PDB entry 5GTC | X-ray diffraction, 2.70 A resolution | chains F and I of the 11 polymer chains in the assembly

Chain F:
Protein: Histone H4
Organism: Homo sapiens
UniProtKB: P62805 (H4_HUMAN); residues 0-102 here correspond to UniProt positions 1-103 (UniProt number = residue number + 1)
Chain sequence (106 residues; numbered -3 to 102; the number before each row is that of its first residue; numbers below 1 keep their minus sign (Gly-3 is residue -3)):
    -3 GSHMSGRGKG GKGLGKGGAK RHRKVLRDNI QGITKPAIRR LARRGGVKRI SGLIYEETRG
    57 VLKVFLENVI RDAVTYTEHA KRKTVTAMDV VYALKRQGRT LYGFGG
Not modelled in the structure: -3 to 16
Sequence notes: expression tag (-3 to -1)
UniProt features mapped onto this chain:
  - DNA-binding region: Lys16 to Lys20
  - modified residue: Ser1 (N-acetylserine), Arg3 (Asymmetric dimethylarginine), Lys5 (N6-(2-hydroxyisobutyryl)lysine), Lys8 (N6-(2-hydroxyisobutyryl)lysine), Lys12 (N6-(2-hydroxyisobutyryl)lysine), Lys16 (N6-(2-hydroxyisobutyryl)lysine), Lys20 (N6,N6,N6-trimethyllysine), Lys31 (N6-(2-hydroxyisobutyryl)lysine), Lys44 (N6-(2-hydroxyisobutyryl)lysine), Ser47 (Phosphoserine), Tyr51 (Phosphotyrosine), Lys59 (N6-(2-hydroxyisobutyryl)lysine), Lys77 (N6-(2-hydroxyisobutyryl)lysine), Lys79 (N6-(2-hydroxyisobutyryl)lysine), Thr80 (Phosphothreonine), Tyr88 (Phosphotyrosine), Lys91 (N6-(2-hydroxyisobutyryl)lysine)
  - cross-link (Glycyl lysine isopeptide (Lys-Gly)): Lys12 (interchain with G-Cter in SUMO2), Lys20 (interchain with G-Cter in SUMO2), Lys31 (interchain with G-Cter in SUMO2), Lys59 (interchain with G-Cter in SUMO2), Lys79 (interchain with G-Cter in SUMO2), Lys91 (interchain with G-Cter in SUMO2)

Chain I:
Molecule: 146-nt DNA strand
Organism: Homo sapiens
Sequence (146 nucleotides; each row starts with the number of its first residue):
     1 ATCAATATCC ACCTGCAGAT TCTACCAAAA GTGTATTTGG AAACTGCTCC ATCAAAAGGC
    61 ATGTTCAGCT GAATTCAGCT GAACATGCCT TTTGATGGAG CAGTTTCCAA ATACACTTTT
   121 GGTAGAATCT GCAGGTGGAT ATTGAT
Ion coordination: Mn2+ site 1 near DG121 (its only coordinating residue here); Mn2+ site 2 near DA133 (its only coordinating residue here)

Chain F / chain I interface:
Residue-residue contacts - 12 pairs, chain F then chain I:
  Lys44(F) - DG81(I)  phosphate contact
  Arg45(F) - DC79(I)  base contact
  Arg45(F) - DT80(I)  hydrogen bond to the sugar
  Arg45(F) - DG81(I)  phosphate contact
  Ile46(F) - DT80(I)  sugar contact
  Ile46(F) - DG81(I)  hydrogen bond to the phosphate
  Ser47(F) - DT80(I)  phosphate contact
  Gly48(F) - DT80(I)  hydrogen bond to the phosphate
  Arg78(F) - DC101(I)  phosphate contact
  Lys79(F) - DG100(I)  salt bridge to the phosphate
  Lys79(F) - DC101(I)  hydrogen bond to the phosphate
  Thr80(F) - DC101(I)  hydrogen bond to the phosphate
Other interface residues (no listed pair), chain F (10 interface residues in all): Arg39, Lys77

Summary:
10 residues of chain F face 5 of chain I across their interface; the contacts include 5 hydrogen bonds and 1
salt bridge. Polar pairs include Arg45(F)-DT80(I), Ile46(F)-DG81(I) and Gly48(F)-DT80(I). UniProt lists a
DNA-binding region on chain F.
Here chain F is Histone H4 and chain I is a 146-nt DNA strand, both from Homo sapiens. Entry 5GTC (Crystal
structure of complex between DMAP-SH conjugated with a Kaposi's sarcoma herpesvirus LANA peptide (5-15) and
...) was determined by X-ray diffraction.
